4OM4 - chains A and D of the 5 polymer chains in the assembly; structure by X-ray diffraction, 2.74 A resolution.

# Chain A (and D)
Name: Cytotoxin 2
From: Naja atra
Notes: chain D of this document is another copy of the same molecule, construct and numbering; everything in this record applies to it too
Reference sequence: P01442 (CTXA2_NAJAT); residues 1-60 here correspond to UniProt positions 22-81 (UniProt number = residue number + 21)
Sequence (60 residues; numbered 1 to 60; the number before each row is that of its first residue):
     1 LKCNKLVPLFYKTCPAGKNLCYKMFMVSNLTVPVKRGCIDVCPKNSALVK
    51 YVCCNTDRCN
Cystine bridges: Cys3-Cys21, Cys14-Cys38, Cys42-Cys53, Cys54-Cys59
Reported in the primary citation:
  - self-association interface (contacts with another copy of this molecule): Leu6, Leu9, Pro33, Val34

# How chain A and chain D interact
Contacting residue pairs (6; chain A residue first):
  Lys18(A) - Tyr11(D)
  Lys35(A) - Leu9(D)
  Asp40(A) - Lys2(D)  salt bridge
  Asp40(A) - Tyr11(D)  hydrogen bond
  Asp40(A) - Arg58(D)  salt bridge
  Tyr51(A) - Leu9(D)
Other interface residues (no listed pair), chain A (7 interface residues in all): Met24, Val41, Pro43

# Overview
7 residues of chain A face 4 of chain D across their interface, with 1 hydrogen bond and 2 salt bridges. Polar
pairs include Asp40(A)-Lys2(D), Asp40(A)-Arg58(D) and Asp40(A)-Tyr11(D). The paper reports a self-association
interface involving Leu6(A), Leu9(A) and Pro33(A) among others.
Chain A and chain D are both Cytotoxin 2 (Naja atra); the structure, Crystal structure of CTX A2 from Taiwan
Cobra (Naja naja atra), was determined by X-ray diffraction together with 4OM5 from the same study.
